Entry 9E03 (electron microscopy, 3.20 A resolution); this record covers chains A and D of the 6 polymer chains in the assembly.

Chain A:
Protein: Sec-independent protein translocase protein TatC
From: Myxococcus xanthus
Reference sequence: Q2PHA2 (Q2PHA2_MYXXA); residues 1-401 here = UniProt positions 1-401
Sequence (409 residues; row label = number of the first residue in the row):
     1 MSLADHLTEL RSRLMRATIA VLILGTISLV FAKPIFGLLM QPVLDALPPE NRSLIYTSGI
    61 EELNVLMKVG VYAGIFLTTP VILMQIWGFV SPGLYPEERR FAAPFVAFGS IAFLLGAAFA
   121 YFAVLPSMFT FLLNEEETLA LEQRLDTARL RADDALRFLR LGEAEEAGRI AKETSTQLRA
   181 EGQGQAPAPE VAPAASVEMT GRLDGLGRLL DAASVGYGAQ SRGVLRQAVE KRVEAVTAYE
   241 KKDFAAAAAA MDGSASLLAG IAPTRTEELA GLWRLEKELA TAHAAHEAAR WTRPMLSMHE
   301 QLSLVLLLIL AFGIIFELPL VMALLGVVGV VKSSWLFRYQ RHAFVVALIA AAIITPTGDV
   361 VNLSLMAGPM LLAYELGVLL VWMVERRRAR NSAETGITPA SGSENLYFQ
Disordered / not traced: 1-4, 182-192, 393-409
Construct notes: conflict Ala-17 (Cys in Q2PHA2), Ala-73 (Cys in Q2PHA2), Ala-120 (Cys in Q2PHA2), Ala-347 (Cys in Q2PHA2), Ala-373 (Cys in Q2PHA2); expression tag (402-409)

Chain D:
Protein: Twin-arginine translocase B
From: Myxococcus xanthus
Reference sequence: Q2PHA3 (Q2PHA3_MYXXA); residues 1-182 here = UniProt positions 1-182
Sequence (190 residues; numbered 1 to 190; the number before each row is that of its first residue):
     1 MFNIGAGEMV FILVAALLIL GPQRLPELAR GIGKFLREFR RQTDEVRNVV EREFYAMDQE
    61 IGEPPTAPLR PGTRFAPQPP QAVGGPEATL PPATDGASPP ADAASPQPSS PAQVLEMDAQ
   121 GPREVATSDV HAGETPAQDA ATAEPGAEPT AEAPPEPAAS TATSPTLSPI PGTVARNAPK
   181 RSWSHPQFEK
Disordered / not traced: 1-4, 23-190
Construct notes: expression tag (183-190)

Chain A / chain D interface:
Residue-residue contacts (9):
  Thr-8(A) / Pro-22(D)
  Arg-11(A) / Leu-17(D)  hydrogen bond (side chain-backbone)
  Arg-11(A) / Leu-20(D)
  Arg-11(A) / Gly-21(D)  hydrogen bond (side chain-backbone)
  Ser-12(A) / Pro-22(D)
  Met-15(A) / Leu-18(D)  hydrophobic
  Ala-352(A) / Ala-6(D)
  Ile-353(A) / Ala-6(D)  hydrophobic
  Ile-353(A) / Val-10(D)  hydrophobic
Interface residues without a listed pair, chain A (7 interface residues in all): Thr-18
Interface residues without a listed pair, chain D (9 interface residues in all): Gly-7, Val-14

In short:
Chain A and chain D form an interface of 7 and 9 residues respectively; the contacts include 2 hydrogen bonds.
Among the polar pairs are Arg-11(A)/Leu-17(D) and Arg-11(A)/Gly-21(D).
Here chain A is Sec-independent protein translocase protein TatC and chain D is Twin-arginine translocase B,
both from Myxococcus xanthus. Entry 9E03 (Cryo-EM structure of a TatBC complex from Myxococcus xanthus) was
determined by electron microscopy.
